Entry 5NVF (X-ray diffraction, 1.55 A resolution); this record covers chains A and H.

== Chain A ==
Name: Tankyrase-2
Source organism: Homo sapiens
Notes: EC 2.4.2.30
UniProtKB: Q9H2K2 (TNKS2_HUMAN); residues 946-1113 here = UniProt positions 946-1113
Chain sequence (191 residues; numbered 923 to 1113; the number before each row is that of its first residue):
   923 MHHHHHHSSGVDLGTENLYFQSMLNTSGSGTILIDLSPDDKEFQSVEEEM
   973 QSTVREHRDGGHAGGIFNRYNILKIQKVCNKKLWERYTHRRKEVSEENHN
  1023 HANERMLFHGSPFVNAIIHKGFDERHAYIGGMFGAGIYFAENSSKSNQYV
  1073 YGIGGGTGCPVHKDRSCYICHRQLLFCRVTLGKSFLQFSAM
Not modelled in the structure: 923-951, 1113
Differences from the reference sequence: initiating methionine (923); expression tag (924-945)
Bound ions: Zn2+: Cys1081, His1084, Cys1089, Cys1092
Residues lining bound ligands: 2-(4-pyridin-2-ylphenyl)-3H-quinazolin-4-one (9AW): Phe1030, His1031, Gly1032, Ser1033, Pro1034, Phe1035, Arg1047, His1048, Ala1049, Tyr1050, Tyr1060, Phe1061, Ala1062, Lys1067, Ser1068, Tyr1071, Ile1075
What the authors report for this chain:
  - binding site for 2-(4-pyridin-2-ylphenyl)-3H-quinazolin-4-one: Phe1035, Tyr1050, Ile1075

== Chain H ==
Name: Tankyrase-2
Source organism: Homo sapiens
Notes: EC 2.4.2.30
UniProtKB: Q9H2K2 (TNKS2_HUMAN); numbering as in UniProt (aligned over 1114-1162)
Chain sequence (49 residues; numbered 1114 to 1162; the number before each row is that of its first residue):
  1114 KMAHSPPGHHSVTGRPSVNGLALAEYVIYRGEQAYPEYLITYQIMRPEG
Not modelled in the structure: 1114, 1162

== How chain A and chain H interact ==
Residue-residue contacts (161):
  Leu958(A) with Tyr1151(H), hydrophobic
  Glu964(A) with Tyr1151(H), hydrogen bond
  Val968(A) with Tyr1151(H), hydrophobic; Ile1153(H), hydrophobic
  Met972(A) with Tyr1155(H), hydrophobic
  Arg977(A) with Asn1132(H); Ala1135(H)
  Arg980(A) with Val1131(H)
  Gly986(A) with Ile1157(H)
  Ile988(A) with Met1158(H); Pro1160(H)
  Phe989(A) with Ile1157(H), hydrophobic; Met1158(H)
  Asn990(A) with Pro1160(H)
  Arg991(A) with Met1158(H), hydrogen bond (backbone-backbone); Glu1161(H), salt bridge
  Tyr992(A) with Tyr1155(H), hydrophobic; Gln1156(H); Ile1157(H), hydrophobic; Met1158(H)
  Asn993(A) with Tyr1155(H); Gln1156(H), hydrogen bond (backbone-backbone); Met1158(H)
  Ile994(A) with Thr1154(H); Tyr1155(H), hydrophobic
  Leu995(A) with Thr1154(H), hydrogen bond (backbone-backbone); Tyr1155(H)
  Lys996(A) with Leu1152(H); Ile1153(H); Thr1154(H), hydrogen bond (backbone-backbone)
  Ile997(A) with Tyr1151(H), hydrophobic; Leu1152(H)
  Gln998(A) with Glu1150(H); Tyr1151(H); Leu1152(H), hydrogen bond (backbone-backbone)
  Lys999(A) with Glu1150(H); Tyr1151(H)
  Val1000(A) with Tyr1148(H), hydrogen bond (backbone-side chain); Pro1149(H); Glu1150(H), hydrogen bond (backbone-backbone); Leu1152(H)
  Cys1001(A) with Tyr1148(H)
  Asn1002(A) with Tyr1148(H), hydrogen bond (backbone-side chain)
  Leu1005(A) with Tyr1148(H)
  Trp1006(A) with Tyr1148(H); Glu1150(H)
  Arg1008(A) with Gly1144(H); Glu1145(H)
  Tyr1009(A) with Glu1145(H); Gln1146(H); Ala1147(H); Tyr1148(H), hydrophobic
  Arg1012(A) with Arg1143(H); Glu1145(H); Gln1146(H), hydrogen bond
  Val1016(A) with His1123(H); Gln1146(H)
  Glu1019(A) with His1123(H), salt bridge
  Arg1027(A) with Tyr1139(H), hydrogen bond
  Met1028(A) with Glu1150(H)
  Leu1029(A) with Tyr1139(H), hydrophobic
  Val1036(A) with Leu1152(H), hydrophobic
  Phe1044(A) with Gly1144(H); Ala1147(H), hydrophobic
  Glu1046(A) with Met1115(H)
  Ala1049(A) with Met1115(H), hydrophobic
  Phe1055(A) with Gly1127(H); Val1140(H), hydrophobic; Tyr1142(H), hydrogen bond (backbone-side chain)
  Ala1057(A) with Met1115(H); Ala1116(H), hydrogen bond (backbone-backbone); Tyr1142(H)
  Gly1058(A) with Met1115(H); Val1140(H); Ile1141(H); Tyr1142(H)
  Ile1059(A) with Met1115(H), hydrophobic; Tyr1139(H); Val1140(H); Ile1141(H), hydrogen bond (backbone-backbone); Gly1144(H)
  Tyr1060(A) with Tyr1139(H); Val1140(H), hydrophobic
  Phe1061(A) with Glu1138(H); Tyr1139(H), hydrogen bond (backbone-backbone); Ile1141(H), hydrophobic; Ala1147(H), hydrophobic
  Glu1063(A) with Leu1136(H); Ala1137(H), hydrogen bond (backbone-backbone); Tyr1139(H), hydrogen bond
  Asn1064(A) with Ala1135(H); Leu1136(H), hydrogen bond (side chain-backbone)
  Lys1067(A) with Glu1138(H)
  Asn1069(A) with Tyr1155(H), hydrogen bond; Ile1157(H)
  Val1072(A) with Tyr1155(H)
  Ser1088(A) with Ile1157(H)
  Cys1089(A) with Ile1157(H)
  Tyr1090(A) with Gln1156(H); Ile1157(H); Met1158(H); Arg1159(H)
  Ile1091(A) with Gln1156(H), hydrogen bond (backbone-side chain)
  Cys1092(A) with Gln1156(H)
  His1093(A) with Tyr1155(H); Gln1156(H)
  Arg1094(A) with Ile1153(H); Thr1154(H); Tyr1155(H), hydrogen bond (backbone-backbone); Ile1157(H)
  Gln1095(A) with Leu1152(H); Ile1153(H); Thr1154(H), hydrogen bond; Tyr1155(H)
  Leu1096(A) with Tyr1151(H); Leu1152(H); Ile1153(H), hydrogen bond (backbone-backbone); Tyr1155(H)
  Leu1097(A) with Tyr1151(H); Leu1152(H), hydrophobic
  Phe1098(A) with Glu1150(H), hydrogen bond (backbone-backbone); Tyr1151(H), hydrogen bond (backbone-backbone); Ile1153(H), hydrophobic
  Cys1099(A) with Tyr1148(H); Pro1149(H), hydrophobic
  Arg1100(A) with Gln1146(H); Ala1147(H); Tyr1148(H), hydrogen bond (backbone-backbone); Glu1150(H), salt bridge
  Val1101(A) with Ile1141(H), hydrophobic; Gln1146(H)
  Thr1102(A) with Ile1141(H); Gln1146(H), hydrogen bond (backbone-backbone)
  Leu1103(A) with His1123(H); Ser1124(H), hydrogen bond (backbone-side chain); Tyr1139(H), hydrophobic
  Gly1104(A) with His1123(H)
  Lys1105(A) with Gly1121(H); His1122(H); His1123(H), hydrogen bond (backbone-backbone); Ser1124(H)
  Ser1106(A) with His1122(H); Ser1124(H), hydrogen bond; Val1125(H); Thr1126(H), hydrogen bond
  Phe1107(A) with Pro1119(H), hydrophobic; His1122(H); Ser1124(H), hydrogen bond (backbone-backbone); Val1125(H); Thr1126(H), hydrogen bond (backbone-backbone)
  Leu1108(A) with Thr1126(H); Arg1128(H)
  Gln1109(A) with Thr1126(H), hydrogen bond (backbone-backbone); Gly1127(H); Arg1128(H), hydrogen bond (backbone-backbone)
  Phe1110(A) with Arg1128(H)
  Ser1111(A) with Arg1128(H), hydrogen bond (backbone-backbone); Pro1129(H); Ser1130(H), hydrogen bond (backbone-backbone)
  Ala1112(A) with Ser1130(H), hydrogen bond (backbone-side chain); Val1131(H), hydrophobic
Also at the interface, not in a pair above, chain A (83 interface residues in all): Leu955, Thr975, Glu978, Gly987, Glu1015, Asn1020, Phe1030, Ile1039, Ile1040, Asp1045, Ala1062
Also at the interface, not in a pair above, chain H (43 interface residues in all): Leu1134

== Overview ==
Chain A and chain H form an interface of 83 and 43 residues respectively, with 38 hydrogen bonds and 3 salt
bridges. Polar pairs include Arg991(A)-Glu1161(H), Glu1019(A)-His1123(H) and Arg1100(A)-Glu1150(H). Bound to
chain A: 2-(4-pyridin-2-ylphenyl)-3H-quinazolin-4-one. From the paper: a binding site for
2-(4-pyridin-2-ylphenyl)-3H-quinazolin-4-one at Phe1035(A), Tyr1050(A) and Ile1075(A).
Here chain A is Tankyrase-2 and chain H is Tankyrase-2, both from Homo sapiens. Entry 5NVF (Crystal structure
of TNKS2 in complex with 2-[4-(pyridin-2-yl)phenyl]-3,4-dihydroquinazolin-4-one) was determined by X-ray
diffraction, deposited together with 5NSX, 5NT0, 5NT4, 5NVC, 5NVE, 5NVH and 5 further entries.
